Entry 1DZ6 (X-ray diffraction, 1.90 A resolution); this record covers chain A.

# Chain A
Name: Cytochrome P450-cam
From: Pseudomonas putida
Reference sequence: P00183 (CPXA_PSEPU); numbering as in UniProt (aligned over 1-414)
Chain sequence (414 residues; numbered 1 to 414; the number before each row is that of its first residue):
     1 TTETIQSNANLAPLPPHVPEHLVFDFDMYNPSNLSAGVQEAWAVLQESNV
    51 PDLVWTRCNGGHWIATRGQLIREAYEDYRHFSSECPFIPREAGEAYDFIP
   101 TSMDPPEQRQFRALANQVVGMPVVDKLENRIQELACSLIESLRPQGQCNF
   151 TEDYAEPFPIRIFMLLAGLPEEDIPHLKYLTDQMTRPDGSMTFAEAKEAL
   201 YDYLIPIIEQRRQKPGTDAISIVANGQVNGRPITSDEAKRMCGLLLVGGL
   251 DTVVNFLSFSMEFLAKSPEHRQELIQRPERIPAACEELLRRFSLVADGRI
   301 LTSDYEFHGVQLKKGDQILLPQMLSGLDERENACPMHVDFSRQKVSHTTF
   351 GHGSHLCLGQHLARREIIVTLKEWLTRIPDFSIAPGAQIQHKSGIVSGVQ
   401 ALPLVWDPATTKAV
Not modelled in the structure: 1-10
Ion coordination: K+ site 1: E84, G93, E94, Y96; K+ site 2: T217 (shared with 4 residues of chain B); heme Fe near C357 (its only coordinating residue here)
Small-molecule neighbours:
  - camphor (CAM): F87, Y96, T101, T185, L244, V247, G248, T252, V295, D297, I395, V396
  - heme (HEM): Y75, P100, T101, Q108, R112, V119, F163, L244, L245, G248, G249, T252, V253, F256, L289, L294, V295, D297, R299, Q322, T349, F350, G351, S354, H355, L356, C357, L358, G359, L362, A363
What the authors report for this chain:
  - binding site for heme: R112, H355
  - mutagenesis - D251N: decreased catalytic activity (citing earlier work)
  - mutagenesis - T252S, E366M: unchanged catalytic activity (citing earlier work)
  - catalytic residues: D251, T252 (proposed by the authors, not directly observed)

# Summary
Ligands of chain A: heme and camphor. E84, G93, E94 and Y96 coordinate K+ site 1. The paper reports catalytic
residues D251 and T252; D251N reduces catalytic activity; 3 substitutions were tested in all.
Chain A is Cytochrome P450-cam (Pseudomonas putida); the structure, ferrous p450cam from pseudomonas putida,
was determined by X-ray diffraction, deposited together with 1DZ4, 1DZ8 and 1DZ9.
